3QI4 - chains A and B; structure by X-ray diffraction, 2.50 A resolution.

[Chain A (and B)]
Molecule: High affinity cGMP-specific 3', 5'-cyclic phosphodiesterase 9A
From: Homo sapiens
Notes: EC 3.1.4.35; chain B of this document is another copy of the same molecule, construct and numbering; everything in this record applies to it too
UniProt: O76083 (PDE9A_HUMAN); numbering as in UniProt (aligned over 1-533)
Amino-acid sequence (533 residues; each row starts with the number of its first residue):
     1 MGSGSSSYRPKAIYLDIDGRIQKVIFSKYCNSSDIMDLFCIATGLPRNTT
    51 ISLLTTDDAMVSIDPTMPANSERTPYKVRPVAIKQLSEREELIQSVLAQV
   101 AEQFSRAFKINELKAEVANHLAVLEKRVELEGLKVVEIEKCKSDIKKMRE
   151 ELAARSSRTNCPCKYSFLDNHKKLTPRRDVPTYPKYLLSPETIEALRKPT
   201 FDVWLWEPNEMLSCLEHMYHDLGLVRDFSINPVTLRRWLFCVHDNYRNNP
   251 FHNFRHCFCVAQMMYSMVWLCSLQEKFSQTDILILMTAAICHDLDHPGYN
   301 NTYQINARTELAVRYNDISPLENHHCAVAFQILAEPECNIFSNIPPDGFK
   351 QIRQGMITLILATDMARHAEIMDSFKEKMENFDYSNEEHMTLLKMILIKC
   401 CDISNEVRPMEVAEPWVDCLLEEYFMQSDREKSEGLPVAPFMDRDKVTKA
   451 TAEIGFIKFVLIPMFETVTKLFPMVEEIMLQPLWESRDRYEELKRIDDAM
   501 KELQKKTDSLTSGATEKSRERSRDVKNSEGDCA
Disordered / not traced: 1-180, 506-533
Sequence notes: engineered mutation Glu453 (Gln in O76083)
Bound ions: Zn2+: His256, His292, Asp293, Asp402; Mg2+ near Asp293 (its only coordinating residue here)
Residues lining bound ligands: 3-isobutyl-1-methylxanthine (IBM): Phe251, Met365, Ile403, Asn405, Leu420, Tyr424, Phe441, Ala452, Glu453, Phe456
Curated features (UniProtKB/Swiss-Prot):
  - mutagenesis: Glu466 (E466A: Decreased affinity and catalytic activity for cGMP and cAMP), Leu480 (L480A: Induces a 6-9 fold change in inhibitory sensitivity by BAY-73-9961)
Reported in the primary citation:
  - binding site for 3-isobutyl-1-methylxanthine: Tyr424, Glu453, Phe456
  - conformationally variable residues (loop rearrangement): Pro440 to Ala450
  - mutagenesis - Q453E: decreased binding to 3-isobutyl-1-methylxanthine
  - mutagenesis - Q453E: decreased binding to zaprinast
  - mutagenesis - E406A: unchanged binding to 3-isobutyl-1-methylxanthine
  - mutagenesis - E406A (2-fold), Q453E: decreased catalytic activity on cGMP
  - mutagenesis - E406A (8-fold), Q453E (5-folds): decreased catalytic activity on cAMP
  - mutagenesis - E406A (2-fold): decreased binding to cGMP
  - mutagenesis - E406A: unchanged binding to cAMP

[Chain A / chain B interface]
Contacting residue pairs (34; chain A residue first):
  Pro181(A) - Cys241(B)
  Pro181(A) - Asp244(B)
  Tyr183(A) - Arg237(B)
  Tyr183(A) - Phe240(B)  hydrophobic
  Tyr183(A) - Glu337(B)  hydrogen bond
  Tyr183(A) - Cys338(B)  hydrogen bond
  Pro184(A) - Phe240(B)
  Leu187(A) - Arg236(B)
  Leu188(A) - Val233(B)
  Leu188(A) - Arg237(B)  hydrogen bond (backbone-side chain)
  Ser189(A) - Arg237(B)
  Pro190(A) - Arg237(B)
  Ile193(A) - Val233(B)  hydrophobic
  Glu216(A) - Arg236(B)  salt bridge
  His217(A) - Val233(B)
  His220(A) - His220(B)
  His220(A) - Pro232(B)
  Pro232(A) - His220(B)
  Val233(A) - Leu188(B)
  Val233(A) - Ile193(B)  hydrophobic
  Arg236(A) - Tyr186(B)
  Arg236(A) - Leu187(B)
  Arg236(A) - Arg236(B)
  Arg237(A) - Tyr183(B)
  Arg237(A) - Leu188(B)  hydrogen bond (side chain-backbone)
  Arg237(A) - Ser189(B)
  Arg237(A) - Pro190(B)
  Phe240(A) - Thr182(B)
  Phe240(A) - Tyr183(B)  hydrophobic
  Phe240(A) - Pro184(B)
  Cys241(A) - Pro181(B)
  Asp244(A) - Pro181(B)
  Glu337(A) - Tyr183(B)  hydrogen bond
  Cys338(A) - Tyr183(B)  hydrogen bond
Interface residues without a listed pair, chain A (21 interface residues in all): Ser213
Interface residues without a listed pair, chain B (21 interface residues in all): His217

[Summary]
The chain A/chain B interface involves 21 residues from each chain, with 6 hydrogen bonds and 1 salt bridge.
Polar contacts include Glu216(A)-Arg236(B), Tyr183(A)-Glu337(B) and Tyr183(A)-Cys338(B). Ligands of chain A:
3-isobutyl-1-methylxanthine. From the paper: a binding site for 3-isobutyl-1-methylxanthine at Tyr424(A),
Glu453(A) and Phe456(A); E406A and Q453E of chain A reduce catalytic activity on cGMP.
Chain A and chain B are both High affinity cGMP-specific 3', 5'-cyclic phosphodiesterase 9A (Homo sapiens);
the structure, Crystal structure of PDE9A(Q453E) in complex with IBMX, was determined by X-ray diffraction
(same publication as 3QI3).
